PDB entry 7E19 | X-ray diffraction, 2.15 A resolution | chain A

# Chain A
Name: 3C-like proteinase
From: Severe acute respiratory syndrome coronavirus 2
Notes: EC 3.4.22.69
UniProtKB: P0DTD1 (R1AB_SARS2); residues 1-306 here correspond to UniProt positions 3264-3569 (UniProt number = residue number + 3263)
Chain sequence (306 residues; each row starts with the number of its first residue):
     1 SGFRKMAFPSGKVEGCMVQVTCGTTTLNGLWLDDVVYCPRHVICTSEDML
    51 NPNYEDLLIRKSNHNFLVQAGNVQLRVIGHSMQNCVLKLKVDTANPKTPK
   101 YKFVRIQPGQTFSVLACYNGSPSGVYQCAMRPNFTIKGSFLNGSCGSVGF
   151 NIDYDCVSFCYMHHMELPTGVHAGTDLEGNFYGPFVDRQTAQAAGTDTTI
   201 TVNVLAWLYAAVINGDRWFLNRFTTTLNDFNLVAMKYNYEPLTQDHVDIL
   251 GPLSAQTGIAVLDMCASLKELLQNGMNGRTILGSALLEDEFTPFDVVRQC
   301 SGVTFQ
Unresolved in the structure: 306
Small-molecule neighbours: SH-5 (HUO; (phenylmethyl) N-[(2S)-1-[[(2S)-1-[[(2S)-1-(1,3-benzothiazol-2-yl)-1-oxidanylidene-3-[(3S)-2-oxidanylidenepyrrolidin-3-yl]propan-2-yl]amino]-4-methyl-1-oxidanylidene-pentan-2-yl]amino]-3-methyl-1-oxidanylidene-butan-2-yl]carbamate): Ser1, Thr25, Leu27, His41, Cys44, Met49, Tyr54, Phe140, Leu141, Asn142, Gly143, Ser144, Cys145, His163, His164, Met165, Glu166, Leu167, Pro168, His172, Asp187, Arg188, Gln189, Thr190, Ala191, Gln192
Curated features (UniProtKB/Swiss-Prot):
  - active site: His41 (For 3CL-PRO activity), Cys145 (Nucleophile)
  - site: Gln306 (Cleavage)
  - cross-link (Glycyl lysine isopeptide (Lys-Gly)): Lys5 (interchain with G-Cter in ubiquitin), Lys90 (interchain with G-Cter in ubiquitin)
What the authors report for this chain:
  - binding site for SH-5: His41, Cys145, His163, Glu166, Gln189, Thr190, Ala191

# In short
Chain A binds SH-5. UniProt lists active-site residues His41 and Cys145. From the paper: a binding site for
SH-5 at His41, Cys145 and His163 among others.
Chain A is 3C-like proteinase (Severe acute respiratory syndrome coronavirus 2); the structure, Crystal
structure of SAR-CoV-2 3CL protease complex with inhibitor SH-5, was determined by X-ray diffraction (same
publication as 7E18).
